PDB entry 8BH1 | electron microscopy, 3.80 A resolution | chains B and E of the 5 polymer chains in the assembly

Chain B:
Name: Peptidoglycan D, D-transpeptidase FtsI
Organism: Pseudomonas aeruginosa PAO1
Notes: EC 3.4.16.4
Reference sequence: G3XD46 (FTSI_PSEAE); residues 1-579 here = UniProt positions 1-579
Amino-acid sequence (579 residues; each row starts with the number of its first residue):
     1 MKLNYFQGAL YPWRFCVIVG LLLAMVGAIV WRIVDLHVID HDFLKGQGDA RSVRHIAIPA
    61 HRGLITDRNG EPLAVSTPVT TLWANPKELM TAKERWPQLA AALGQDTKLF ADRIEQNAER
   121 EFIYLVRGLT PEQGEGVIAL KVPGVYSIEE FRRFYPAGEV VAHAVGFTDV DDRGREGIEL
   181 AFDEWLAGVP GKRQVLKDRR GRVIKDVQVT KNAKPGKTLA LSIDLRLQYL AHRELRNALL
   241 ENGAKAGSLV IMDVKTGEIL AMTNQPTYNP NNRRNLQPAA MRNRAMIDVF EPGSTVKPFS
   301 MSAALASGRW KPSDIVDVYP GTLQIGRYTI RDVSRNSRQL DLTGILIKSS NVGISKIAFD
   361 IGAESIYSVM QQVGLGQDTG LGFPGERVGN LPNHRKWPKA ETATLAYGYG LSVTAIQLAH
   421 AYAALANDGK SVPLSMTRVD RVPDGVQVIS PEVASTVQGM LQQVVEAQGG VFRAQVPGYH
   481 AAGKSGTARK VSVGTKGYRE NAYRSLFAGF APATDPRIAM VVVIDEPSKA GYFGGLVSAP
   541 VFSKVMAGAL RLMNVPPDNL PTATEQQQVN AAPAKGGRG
Unresolved in the structure: 1-11, 45-50, 561-579
UniProt features mapped onto this chain:
  - active site: Ser-294 (Acyl-ester intermediate)
From the paper describing this entry:
  - catalytic residues: Ser-294 (citing earlier work)

Chain E:
Name: Cell division protein FtsB
Organism: Pseudomonas aeruginosa PAO1
Reference sequence: Q9HXZ6 (FTSB_PSEAE); residues 1-94 here = UniProt positions 1-94
Amino-acid sequence (108 residues; each row starts with the number of its first residue):
     1 MRLRSPYWLF VVLILALAGL QYRLWVGDGS LAQVRDLQKQ IADQHGENER LLERNRILEA
    61 EVAELKKGTE TVEERARHEL GMVKDGETLY QLAKGGSSGG SSHHHHHH
Unresolved in the structure: 1-6, 94-108
Construct notes: expression tag (95-108)

Interface between chain B and chain E:
Pairs across the interface (5):
  Arg-226(B) with Glu-79(E)
  Tyr-229(B) with Glu-79(E)
  Leu-552(B) with Glu-79(E)
  Asn-554(B) with Gln-91(E); Ala-93(E)
Other interface residues (no listed pair), chain B (5 interface residues in all): Arg-551
Other interface residues (no listed pair), chain E (5 interface residues in all): His-78, Leu-80
The authors on this interface:
  - residue pairs: Arg-226(B)/His-78(E) (backbone contact), Arg-551(B)/Leu-80(E) (backbone contact)

In short:
The chain B/chain E interface involves 5 residues from each chain. The authors report backbone contacts
between Arg-226(B) and His-78(E) and Arg-551(B) and Leu-80(E). From UniProt: active-site residue Ser-294(B) on
chain B. The paper reports the catalytic residue Ser-294(B).
Here chain B is Peptidoglycan D, D-transpeptidase FtsI and chain E is Cell division protein FtsB, both from
Pseudomonas aeruginosa PAO1. Entry 8BH1 (Core divisome complex FtsWIQBL from Pseudomonas aeruginosa) was
determined by electron microscopy.
